PDB entry 4XO9 | X-ray diffraction, 1.14 A resolution | chains A and B

[Chain A]
Protein: Protein FimH
Source organism: Escherichia coli K-12
UniProtKB: P08191 (FIMH_ECOLI); residues 1-279 here correspond to UniProt positions 22-300 (UniProt number = residue number + 21)
Chain sequence (279 residues; numbered 1 to 279; the number before each row is that of its first residue):
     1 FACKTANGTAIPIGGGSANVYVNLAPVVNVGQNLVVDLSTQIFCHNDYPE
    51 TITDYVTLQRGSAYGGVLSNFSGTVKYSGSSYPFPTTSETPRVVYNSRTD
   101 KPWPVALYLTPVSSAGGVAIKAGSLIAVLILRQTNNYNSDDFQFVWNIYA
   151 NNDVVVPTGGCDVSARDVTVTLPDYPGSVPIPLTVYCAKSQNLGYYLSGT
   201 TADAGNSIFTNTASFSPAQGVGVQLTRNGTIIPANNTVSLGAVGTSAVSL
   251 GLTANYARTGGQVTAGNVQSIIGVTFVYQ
Disulfides: Cys-3/Cys-44, Cys-161/Cys-187

[Chain B]
Protein: Minor component of type 1 fimbriae
Source organism: Escherichia coli K-12
UniProtKB: C4ZT07 (C4ZT07_ECOBW); residues 1-14 here correspond to UniProt positions 24-37 (UniProt number = residue number + 23)
Chain sequence (14 residues; each row starts with the number of its first residue):
     1 ADVTITVNGKVVAK
Unresolved in the structure: 14

[Interface between chain A and chain B]
Residue-residue contacts (59; chain A residue first):
  Ala-115(A) / Asp-2(B)
  Gly-116(A) / Asp-2(B)
  Val-163(A) / Val-3(B)  hydrophobic
  Ala-165(A) / Val-3(B)
  Arg-166(A) / Asp-2(B)  hydrogen bond (side chain-backbone)
  Arg-166(A) / Val-3(B)
  Arg-166(A) / Thr-4(B)  hydrogen bond (backbone-backbone)
  Asp-167(A) / Thr-4(B)
  Val-168(A) / Val-3(B)  hydrophobic
  Val-168(A) / Thr-4(B)  hydrogen bond (backbone-backbone)
  Val-168(A) / Ile-5(B)
  Val-168(A) / Thr-6(B)  hydrogen bond (backbone-backbone)
  Thr-169(A) / Thr-6(B)
  Thr-169(A) / Asn-8(B)
  Val-170(A) / Thr-6(B)  hydrogen bond (backbone-backbone)
  Val-170(A) / Val-7(B)
  Val-170(A) / Asn-8(B)  hydrogen bond (backbone-backbone)
  Thr-171(A) / Asn-8(B)
  Leu-172(A) / Val-7(B)  hydrophobic
  Leu-172(A) / Asn-8(B)  hydrogen bond (backbone-backbone)
  Asp-174(A) / Lys-10(B)
  Asp-174(A) / Val-12(B)
  Tyr-175(A) / Lys-10(B)  hydrogen bond (backbone-backbone)
  Tyr-175(A) / Val-11(B)  hydrophobic
  Leu-183(A) / Val-3(B)  hydrophobic
  Ala-218(A) / Val-11(B)  hydrophobic
  Val-223(A) / Val-7(B)  hydrophobic
  Ala-254(A) / Val-7(B)  hydrophobic
  Tyr-256(A) / Gly-9(B)
  Tyr-256(A) / Lys-10(B)  hydrogen bond (side chain-backbone)
  Thr-264(A) / Val-11(B)
  Ala-265(A) / Val-11(B)
  Ala-265(A) / Ala-13(B)  hydrophobic
  Gly-266(A) / Lys-10(B)
  Gly-266(A) / Val-11(B)  hydrogen bond (backbone-backbone)
  Asn-267(A) / Gly-9(B)
  Val-268(A) / Val-7(B)
  Val-268(A) / Asn-8(B)
  Val-268(A) / Gly-9(B)  hydrogen bond (backbone-backbone)
  Gln-269(A) / Thr-6(B)
  Gln-269(A) / Val-7(B)
  Gln-269(A) / Asn-8(B)  hydrogen bond
  Ser-270(A) / Ile-5(B)
  Ser-270(A) / Thr-6(B)
  Ser-270(A) / Val-7(B)  hydrogen bond (backbone-backbone)
  Ile-271(A) / Thr-4(B)
  Ile-271(A) / Ile-5(B)
  Ile-272(A) / Val-3(B)
  Ile-272(A) / Thr-4(B)
  Ile-272(A) / Ile-5(B)  hydrogen bond (backbone-backbone)
  Gly-273(A) / Ala-1(B)
  Gly-273(A) / Val-3(B)
  Val-274(A) / Ala-1(B)
  Val-274(A) / Asp-2(B)  hydrogen bond (backbone-backbone)
  Val-274(A) / Val-3(B)  hydrogen bond (backbone-backbone)
  Val-274(A) / Ile-5(B)  hydrophobic
  Thr-275(A) / Ala-1(B)
  Thr-275(A) / Asp-2(B)
  Phe-276(A) / Asp-2(B)  hydrogen bond (backbone-side chain)
Interface residues without a listed pair, chain A (37 interface residues in all): Ile-181, Ser-198, Val-221, Leu-225, Leu-252, Val-263

[Summary]
37 residues of chain A face 13 of chain B across their interface; the contacts include 17 hydrogen bonds.
Among the polar pairs are Arg-166(A)/Asp-2(B), Tyr-256(A)/Lys-10(B) and Gln-269(A)/Asn-8(B).
Here chain A is Protein FimH and chain B is Minor component of type 1 fimbriae, both from Escherichia coli
K-12. Entry 4XO9 (Crystal structure of a FimH*DsG complex from E.coli K12 in space group C2) was determined by
X-ray diffraction (same publication as 4XOA, 4XOB, 4XOD and 4XOE).
